7L6Y - chain A; structure by X-ray diffraction, 1.28 A resolution.

[Chain A]
Name: Peptidyl-prolyl cis-trans isomerase
Source organism: Streptococcus pyogenes MGAS5005
Notes: EC 5.2.1.8
Reference sequence: Q1JI83 (Q1JI83_STRPD); residues 59-268 here = UniProt positions 59-268
Amino-acid sequence (212 residues; numbered 57 to 268; the number before each row is that of its first residue):
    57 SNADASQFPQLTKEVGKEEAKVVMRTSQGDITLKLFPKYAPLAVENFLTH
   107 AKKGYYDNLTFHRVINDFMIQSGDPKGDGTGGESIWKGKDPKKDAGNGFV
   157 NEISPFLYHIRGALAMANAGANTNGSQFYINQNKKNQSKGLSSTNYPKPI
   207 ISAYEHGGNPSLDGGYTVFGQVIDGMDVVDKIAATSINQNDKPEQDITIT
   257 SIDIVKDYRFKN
Not modelled in the structure: 57-59
Sequence notes: expression tag (57-58)
Modified residues: Mse-80, Mse-125, Mse-172, Mse-232 (selenomethionine; parent Met)

[In short]
Chain A is Peptidyl-prolyl cis-trans isomerase (Streptococcus pyogenes MGAS5005); the structure, Crystal
Structure of the Peptidyl-Prolyl Cis-Trans Isomerase (PpiB) from Streptococcus pyogenes, was determined by
X-ray diffraction (same publication as 7L6Z and 7L75).
